7NSZ - chain AAA; structure by X-ray diffraction, 1.30 A resolution.

[Chain AAA]
Molecule: Isoform A of Peptidoglycan-recognition protein LB
From: Drosophila melanogaster
Notes: EC 3.5.1.28
UniProt: Q8INK6 (PGPLB_DROME), isoform Q8INK6-2; numbering as in UniProt (aligned over 1-215)
Amino-acid sequence (217 residues; each row starts with the number of its first residue; numbers below 1 keep their minus sign (Gly-1 is residue -1)):
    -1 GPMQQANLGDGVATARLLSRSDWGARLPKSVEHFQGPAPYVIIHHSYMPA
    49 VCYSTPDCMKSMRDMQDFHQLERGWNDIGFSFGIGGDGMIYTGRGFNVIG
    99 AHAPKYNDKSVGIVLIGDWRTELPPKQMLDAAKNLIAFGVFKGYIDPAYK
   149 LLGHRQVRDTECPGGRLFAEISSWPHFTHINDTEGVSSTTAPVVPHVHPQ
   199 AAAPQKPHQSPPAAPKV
Not modelled in the structure: -1 to 11, 184-215
Construct notes: expression tag (-1 to 0); engineered mutation Phe78 (Tyr in Q8INK6)
Disulfides: Cys50-Cys56
Ion coordination: Zn2+: His42, His152, Cys160, Glu182
Reported in the primary citation:
  - Zn2+ coordination: Glu182
  - mutagenesis - Y78F: abolished catalytic activity
  - mutagenesis - H42A, Y78F, H152A: unchanged binding to DAP-type polymeric PGN
  - mutagenesis - H42A, H152A: decreased catalytic activity
  - mutagenesis - H67A: unchanged catalytic activity on E. coli polymeric PGN

[Overview]
His42, His152, Cys160 and Glu182 form the Zn2+ site. From the paper: H42A and H152A reduce catalytic activity;
Zn2+ coordination by Glu182; 4 substitutions were tested in all.
Chain AAA is Isoform A of Peptidoglycan-recognition protein LB (Drosophila melanogaster); the structure,
Drosophila PGRP-LB Y78F mutant, was determined by X-ray diffraction (same publication as 7NSX, 7NSY and 7NT0).
